8RVL - chains 3 and L of the 34 polymer chains in the assembly; structure by electron microscopy, 2.14 A resolution.

# Chain 3
Protein: Proteasome maturation factor UMP1
Organism: Saccharomyces cerevisiae
UniProtKB: P38293 (UMP1_YEAST); residue numbers follow UniProt; this construct covers 1-148
Chain sequence (148 residues; each row starts with the number of its first residue):
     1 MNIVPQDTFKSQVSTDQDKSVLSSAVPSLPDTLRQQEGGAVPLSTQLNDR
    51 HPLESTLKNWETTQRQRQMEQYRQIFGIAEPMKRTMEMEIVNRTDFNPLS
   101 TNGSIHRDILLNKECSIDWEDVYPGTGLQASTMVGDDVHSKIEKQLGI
Not modelled in the structure: 126-131
From the paper describing this entry:
  - conformationally variable residues (loop rearrangement): Gly39 to Pro42, Gln46 to Asp49

# Chain L
Protein: Proteasome subunit beta type-5
Organism: Saccharomyces cerevisiae
Notes: EC 3.4.25.1
UniProtKB: P30656 (PSB5_YEAST); the author numbering skips numbers that UniProt does not, so the offset changes along the chain: -75 to -1 = UniProt 1-75; 1-212 = UniProt 76-287
Chain sequence (287 residues; each row starts with the number of its first residue; note: 1 number in that range is skipped by the numbering (no residue carries it; nothing is unmodelled there); numbers below 1 keep their minus sign (Met-75 is residue -75)):
   -75 MQAIADSFSVPNRLVKELQYDNEQNLESDFVTGASQFQRLAPSLTVPPIA
   -25 SPQQFLRAHTDDSRNPDCKIKIAHG
     1 TTTLAFRFQGGIIVAVDSRATAGNWVASQTVKKVIEINPFLLGTMAGGAA
    51 DCQFWETWLGSQCRLHELREKERISVAAASKILSNLVYQYKGAGLSMGTM
   101 ICGYTRKEGPTIYYVDSDGTRLKGDIFCVGSGQTFAYGVLDSNYKWDLSV
   151 EDALYLGKRSILAAAHRDAYSGGSVNLYHVTEDGWIYHGNHDVGELFWKV
   201 KEEEGSFNNVIG
Not modelled in the structure: -65 to -64, -13 to -12, 140-142, 166-173, 191-212
From the paper describing this entry:
  - conformationally variable residues (order/disorder transition): Ala164 to Val175

# Chain 3 / chain L interface
Residue-residue contacts (49):
  Phe9(3) with Pro-28(L); Ile-27(L); Ala-26(L), hydrophobic
  Lys10(3) with Val-30(L)
  Ser11(3) with Thr-31(L); Val-30(L), hydrogen bond (backbone-backbone)
  Gln12(3) with Gln-52(L); Ser-33(L), hydrogen bond; Leu-32(L)
  Val13(3) with Pro-34(L); Ser-33(L); Leu-32(L), hydrogen bond (backbone-backbone); Tyr90(L), hydrophobic
  Ser14(3) with Pro-34(L); Tyr90(L)
  Thr15(3) with Ala-35(L); Tyr90(L)
  Asp16(3) with Ala-35(L)
  Val26(3) with Ile82(L), hydrophobic
  Ser28(3) with Trp58(L); Gln62(L), hydrogen bond
  Leu29(3) with Ile82(L); Asn85(L)
  Pro30(3) with Gln89(L)
  Ala40(3) with Tyr88(L)
  Pro42(3) with Tyr88(L); Gln89(L)
  Leu43(3) with Gln89(L)
  Ser44(3) with Gln89(L), hydrogen bond (side chain-backbone); Tyr90(L); Lys91(L), hydrogen bond (side chain-backbone)
  Leu47(3) with Ala-26(L); Pro-24(L)
  Asn48(3) with Ser-25(L); Pro-24(L); Gln-23(L), hydrogen bond (side chain-backbone)
  Met69(3) with Phe-68(L), hydrophobic
  Arg73(3) with Phe-68(L); Val-66(L)
  Ile78(3) with Ala-71(L); Phe-68(L); Ser-67(L)
  Pro81(3) with Phe-68(L), hydrophobic
  Met82(3) with Met-75(L), hydrophobic; Ile-72(L), hydrophobic; Ala-71(L), hydrophobic
  Thr85(3) with Ile-72(L); Phe-68(L)
  Met86(3) with Met-75(L), hydrophobic
Also at the interface, not in a pair above, chain 3 (30 interface residues in all): Ala25, Pro27, Thr32, Val41, Asp49
Also at the interface, not in a pair above, chain L (34 interface residues in all): Ser-48, Arg-37, Leu-36, Pro-29, Arg69, Leu86, Ala93
Interface features reported in the paper:
  - pairs named by the authors: Ala40(3)-Tyr88(L), Gln46(3)-Pro-24(L)
  - interface residues, chain 3: Phe9(3)
  - interface residues, chain L: Pro-34(L), Pro-24(L)

# Summary
The interface between chain 3 and chain L involves 30 residues on one side and 34 on the other; the contacts
include 7 hydrogen bonds. Polar pairs include Gln12(3)-Ser-33(L), Ser28(3)-Gln62(L) and Ser44(3)-Gln89(L). The
authors report contacts between Ala40(3) and Tyr88(L) and Gln46(3) and Pro-24(L). From the paper: interface
residues Phe9(3) and Pro-34(L) among others; conformational variability at Gly39(3), Gln46(3) and Ala164(L).
Here chain 3 is Proteasome maturation factor UMP1 and chain L is Proteasome subunit beta type-5, both from
Saccharomyces cerevisiae. Entry 8RVL (Proteasomal late precursor complex from pre1-1) was determined by
electron microscopy (same publication as 8RVO, 8RVP, 8RVQ and 9GBK).
